Entry 6K71 (electron microscopy, 4.30 A resolution (low resolution: residue-level contacts below are approximate; hydrogen-bond / salt-bridge calls are withheld)); this record covers chains A and B of the 13 polymer chains in the assembly.

[Chain A (and B)]
Protein: Translation initiation factor eIF-2B subunit alpha
From: Homo sapiens
Notes: chain B of this document is another copy of the same molecule, construct and numbering; everything in this record applies to it too
UniProtKB: Q14232 (EI2BA_HUMAN); residue numbers follow UniProt; this construct covers 1-305
Amino-acid sequence (305 residues; row label = number of the first residue in the row):
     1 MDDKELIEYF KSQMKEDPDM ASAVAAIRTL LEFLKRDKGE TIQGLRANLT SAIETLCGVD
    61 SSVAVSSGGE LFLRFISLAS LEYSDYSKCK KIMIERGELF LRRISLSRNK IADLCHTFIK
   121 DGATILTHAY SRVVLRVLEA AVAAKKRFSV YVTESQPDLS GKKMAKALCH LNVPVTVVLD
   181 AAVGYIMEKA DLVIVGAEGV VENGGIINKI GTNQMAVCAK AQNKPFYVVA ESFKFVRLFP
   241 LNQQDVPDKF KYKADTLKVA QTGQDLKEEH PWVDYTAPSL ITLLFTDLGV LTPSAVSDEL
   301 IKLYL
Not modelled in the structure: 1-3, 37-43, 78-90, 253-269

[Chain A / chain B interface]
Contacting residue pairs (38; chain A residue first):
  Glu154(A) with Gln156(B)
  Gln156(A) with Gln156(B); Leu179(B)
  Leu179(A) with Gln156(B); Pro157(B); His270(B)
  Asp180(A) with Gln156(B)
  Ala181(A) with Asp180(B); Ile210(B); Gln214(B)
  Ala182(A) with Ile210(B); Pro271(B)
  Gly184(A) with Asn213(B)
  Tyr185(A) with Asn213(B); Gln243(B); Gln244(B); Val246(B); Asp274(B)
  Glu188(A) with Gln243(B)
  Lys189(A) with Gln243(B)
  Ile210(A) with Ala181(B); Ala182(B)
  Gly211(A) with Ala181(B)
  Gln214(A) with Val183(B); Gly184(B); Gln214(B); Cys218(B)
  Val217(A) with Val217(B); Ala221(B)
  Cys218(A) with Val217(B)
  Ala221(A) with Val217(B)
  Asn242(A) with Glu188(B)
  Gln243(A) with Tyr185(B); Glu188(B); Lys189(B)
  Gln244(A) with Tyr185(B)
  Pro271(A) with Tyr185(B)
  Asp274(A) with Tyr185(B)
Other interface residues (no listed pair), chain A (23 interface residues in all): Pro157, His270
Other interface residues (no listed pair), chain B (26 interface residues in all): Glu154, Val178, Lys220

[In short]
Chain A and chain B form an interface of 23 and 26 residues respectively.
Chain A and chain B are both Translation initiation factor eIF-2B subunit alpha (Homo sapiens); the structure,
eIF2 - eIF2B complex, was determined by electron microscopy, deposited together with 6K72, 6JLY and 6JLZ.
